PDB entry 8J99 | electron microscopy, 2.87 A resolution | chains G and J of the 12 polymer chains in the assembly

Chain G (and J):
Protein: Methylcrotonoyl-CoA carboxylase beta chain, mitochondrial
Source organism: Homo sapiens
Notes: EC 6.4.1.4; chain J of this document is another copy of the same molecule, construct and numbering; everything in this record applies to it too
UniProtKB: Q9HCC0 (MCCB_HUMAN); numbering as in UniProt (aligned over 1-563)
Chain sequence (563 residues; row label = number of the first residue in the row):
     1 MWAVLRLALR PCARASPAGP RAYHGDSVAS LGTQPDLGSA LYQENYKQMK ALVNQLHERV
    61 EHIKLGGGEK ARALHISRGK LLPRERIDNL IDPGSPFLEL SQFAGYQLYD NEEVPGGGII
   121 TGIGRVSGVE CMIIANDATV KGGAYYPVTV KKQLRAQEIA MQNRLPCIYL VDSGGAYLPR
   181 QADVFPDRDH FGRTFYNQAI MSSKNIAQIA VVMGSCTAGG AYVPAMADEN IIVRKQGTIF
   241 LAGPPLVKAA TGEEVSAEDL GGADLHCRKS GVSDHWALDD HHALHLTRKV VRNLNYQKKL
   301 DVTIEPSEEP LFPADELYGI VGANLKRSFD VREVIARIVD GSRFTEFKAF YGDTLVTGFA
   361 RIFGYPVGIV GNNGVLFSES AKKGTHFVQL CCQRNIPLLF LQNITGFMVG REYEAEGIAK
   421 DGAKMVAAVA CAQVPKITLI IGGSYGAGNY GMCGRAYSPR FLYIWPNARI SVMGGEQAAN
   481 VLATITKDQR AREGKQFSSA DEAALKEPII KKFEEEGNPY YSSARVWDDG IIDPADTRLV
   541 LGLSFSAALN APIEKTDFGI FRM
Unresolved in the structure: 1-22, 236-262
Residues lining bound ligands:
  - TW3 (S-[2-[3-[[(2R)-4-[[[(2S,3S,4S,5S)-5-(6-aminopurin-9-yl)-4-oxidanyl-3-phosphonooxy-oxolan-2-yl]methoxy-oxidanyl-phosphoryl]oxy-oxidanyl-phosphoryl]oxy-3,3-dimethyl-2-oxidanyl-butanoyl]amino]propanoylamino]ethyl] 3-methylbut-2-enethioate), molecule 1: L74, R78, K141, G142, A144, S173, G174, G175, A176, Y177, L178, P179, F185, F191, T217, A218, G219
  - TW3, molecule 2: G446, A447, Y450, V472, M473, V481, L482, I485, Q489, R492
UniProt features mapped onto this chain:
  - region: R343 to N372 (Acyl-CoA binding)
  - modified residue: K70 (N6-acetyllysine), K141 (N6-succinyllysine), K495 (N6-acetyllysine), K511 (N6-acetyllysine)
  - natural variant: S39 (S39F: In MCC2D), G68 (G68V: In MCC2D; uncertain significance), E99 (E99Q: In MCC2D), S101 (S101F: In MCC2D), G105 (G105R: In MCC2D; uncertain significance), G118 (deletion: In MCC2D), C131 (C131F: In MCC2D), T139 (T139I: In MCC2D), Y146 (Y146N: In MCC2D), K152 (K152T: In MCC2D), R155 (R155Q: In MCC2D; R155W: In MCC2D), N163 (N163D: In MCC2D; uncertain significance), 42 further natural variant entries in UniProt

Interface between chain G and chain J:
Contacting residue pairs - 23 pairs, chain G then chain J:
  K382(G) - M563(J)
  T385(G) - M563(J)
  H386(G) - R562(J)
  H386(G) - M563(J)
  Q389(G) - I560(J)
  Q389(G) - F561(J)  hydrogen bond (side chain-backbone)
  Q389(G) - M563(J)
  L390(G) - I560(J)  hydrophobic
  Q393(G) - I560(J)
  K424(G) - M563(J)
  I560(G) - Q389(J)
  I560(G) - L390(J)  hydrophobic
  I560(G) - Q393(J)
  F561(G) - Q389(J)  hydrogen bond (backbone-side chain)
  F561(G) - F561(J)  hydrophobic
  R562(G) - H386(J)
  M563(G) - K348(J)
  M563(G) - K382(J)
  M563(G) - T385(J)
  M563(G) - H386(J)
  M563(G) - Q389(J)
  M563(G) - K424(J)
  M563(G) - M563(J)  hydrophobic
Other interface residues (no listed pair), chain G (13 interface residues in all): K348, G559
Other interface residues (no listed pair), chain J (13 interface residues in all): G559

Summary:
The chain G/chain J interface involves 13 residues from each chain; the contacts include 2 hydrogen bonds. The
hydrogen-bonded pair is Q389(G)-F561(J). Ligands of chain G: compound TW3.
Chain G and chain J are both Methylcrotonoyl-CoA carboxylase beta chain, mitochondrial (Homo sapiens); the
structure, Human 3-methylcrotonyl-CoA carboxylase in BCS-mcoa state, was determined by electron microscopy.
